Entry 3H9S (X-ray diffraction, 2.70 A resolution); this record covers chains A and E of the 5 polymer chains in the assembly.

Chain A:
Molecule: HLA class I histocompatibility antigen, A-2 alpha chain
Source organism: Homo sapiens
UniProtKB: P01892 (1A02_HUMAN); residues 1-275 here correspond to UniProt positions 25-299 (UniProt number = residue number + 24)
Sequence (275 residues; numbered 1 to 275; the number before each row is that of its first residue):
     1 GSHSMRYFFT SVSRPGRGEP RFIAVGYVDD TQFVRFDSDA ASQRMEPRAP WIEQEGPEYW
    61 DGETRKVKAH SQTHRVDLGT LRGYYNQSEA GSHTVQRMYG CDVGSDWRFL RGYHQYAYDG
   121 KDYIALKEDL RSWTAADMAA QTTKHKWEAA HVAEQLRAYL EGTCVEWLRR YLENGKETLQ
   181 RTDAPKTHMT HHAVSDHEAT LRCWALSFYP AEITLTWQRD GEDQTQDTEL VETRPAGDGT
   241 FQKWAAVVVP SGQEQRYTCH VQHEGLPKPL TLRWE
Disulfide bonds: Cys-101/Cys-164, Cys-203/Cys-259
From the paper describing this entry:
  - conformationally variable residues (helix shift, loop rearrangement): Ala-150 to Val-152
  - mutagenesis - A150P (2 uM to 10 uM): decreased binding to Tax-HLA-A2
  - mutagenesis - A150P (41 uM to 5 uM): increased binding to Tel1p-HLA-A2

Chain E:
Molecule: TRBV6-5 protein
Source organism: Homo sapiens
UniProtKB: Q2YDB4 (Q2YDB4_HUMAN); aligned to UniProt positions 20-264 over residues 1-246 (the alignment contains insertions or deletions, so no single offset holds)
Sequence (245 residues; each row starts with the number of its first residue; note: 2 numbers in that range are skipped by the numbering (no residue carries them; nothing is unmodelled there)):
     1 NAGVTQTPKF QVLKTGQSMT LQCAQDMNHE YMSWYRQDPG MGLRLIHYSV GAGITDQGEV
    61 PNG
    65 YNVSRSTTED FPLRLLSAAP SQTSVYFCAS RPGLAGGRP
   105 EQYFGPGTRL TV
  116A T
   117 EDLKNVFPPE VAVFEPSEAE ISHTQKATLV CLATGFYPDH VELSWWVNGK EVHSGVSTDP
   177 QPLKEQPALN DSRYALSSRL RVSATFWQDP RNHFRCQVQF YGLSENDEWT QDRAKPVTQI
   237 VSAEAWGRAD
Differences from the reference sequence: insertion (98-99); conflict Gly-100 (Gln117 in Q2YDB4), Arg-102 (Thr119 in Q2YDB4), Pro-103 (Glu120 in Q2YDB4), Glu-105 (Thr121 in Q2YDB4), Thr-115 (Leu131 in Q2YDB4), Thr-116A (Leu133 in Q2YDB4), Ala-191 (Cys208 in Q2YDB4), Asp-205 (Asn222 in Q2YDB4)
Disulfide bonds: Cys-23/Cys-92, Cys-147/Cys-212
From the paper describing this entry:
  - conformationally variable residues (loop rearrangement): Gly-101

Chain A / chain E interface:
Residue-residue contacts - 5 pairs, chain A then chain E:
  Ala-69(A) / Leu-98(E)  hydrophobic
  Gln-72(A) / Leu-98(E)
  His-151(A) / Gly-101(E)
  His-151(A) / Arg-102(E)
  Gln-155(A) / Pro-103(E)
Also at the interface, not in a pair above, chain A (5 interface residues in all): Thr-73

Overview:
Chain A and chain E form an interface of 5 and 4 residues respectively. From the paper: A150P of chain A
reduces binding to Tax-HLA-A2; conformational variability at Ala-150(A) and Gly-101(E).
Here chain A is HLA class I histocompatibility antigen, A-2 alpha chain and chain E is TRBV6-5 protein, both
from Homo sapiens. Entry 3H9S (The complex between TCR A6 and human Class I MHC HLA-A2 with the bound Tel1p
peptide) was determined by X-ray diffraction together with 3H7B, 3H9H and 3IXA from the same study.
